Entry 5L42 (X-ray diffraction, 2.10 A resolution); this record covers chains A and D of the 4 polymer chains in the assembly.

[Chain A (and D)]
Protein: Pteridine reductase 1
Source organism: Leishmania major
Notes: EC 1.5.1.33; chain D of this document is another copy of the same molecule, construct and numbering; everything in this record applies to it too
UniProtKB: Q01782 (PTR1_LEIMA); residue numbers follow UniProt; this construct covers 1-288
Chain sequence (288 residues; row label = number of the first residue in the row):
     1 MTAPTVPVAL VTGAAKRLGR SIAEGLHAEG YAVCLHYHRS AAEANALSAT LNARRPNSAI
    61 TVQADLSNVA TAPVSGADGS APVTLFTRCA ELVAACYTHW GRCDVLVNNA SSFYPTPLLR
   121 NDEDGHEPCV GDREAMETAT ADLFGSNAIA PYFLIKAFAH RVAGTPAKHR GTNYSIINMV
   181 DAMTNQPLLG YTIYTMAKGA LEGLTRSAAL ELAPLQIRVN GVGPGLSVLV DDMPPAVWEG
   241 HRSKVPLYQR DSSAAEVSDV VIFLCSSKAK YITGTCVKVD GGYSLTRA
Disordered / not traced: 1-4, 74-80, 121-132 (chain D: 1-4, 74-80, 121-134, 231-239)
Construct notes: engineered mutation Val162 (Phe in Q01782)
Modified / non-standard residues: Cys276 (S-oxy cysteine; CSX)
Residues lining bound ligands:
  - 6J6 ((2R)-2-[3,4-bis(oxidanyl)phenyl]-6-oxidanyl-2,3-dihydrochromen-4-one): Arg17, Ser111, Phe113, Asp181, Leu188, Tyr194, Gly225, Leu226, Ser227, His241, Tyr283
  - NADPH (NDP; NADPH dihydro-nicotinamide-adenine-dinucleotide phosphate): Gly13, Lys16, Arg17, Leu18, Gly19, His36, Tyr37, His38, Arg39, Ser40, Ala64, Asp65, Leu66, Ser67, Asn109, Ala110, Ser111, Ser112, Asp142, Ser146, Asn147, Met179, Val180, Asp181, Tyr194, Lys198, Pro224, Gly225, Leu226, Ser227
Curated features (UniProtKB/Swiss-Prot):
  - active site: Tyr194 (Proton acceptor)
  - binding site (substrate): Ser175
What the authors report for this chain:
  - catalytic residues: Asp181, Tyr194, Lys198 (citing earlier work)
  - binding site for 6J6: Arg17, Ser111, Phe113, Leu188, Leu226, Leu229, His241, Tyr283, Arg287
  - conformationally variable residues (side-chain flip): His241

[Interface between chain A and chain D]
Residue-residue contacts (32):
  Met183(A) - Arg287(D)  hydrogen bond (backbone-side chain)
  Gln186(A) - Gln186(D)
  Gln186(A) - Ser284(D)
  Gln186(A) - Leu285(D)
  Gln186(A) - Thr286(D)  hydrogen bond (side chain-backbone)
  Gln186(A) - Arg287(D)  hydrogen bond (backbone-side chain)
  Pro187(A) - Leu285(D)
  Pro187(A) - Arg287(D)
  Leu188(A) - Arg287(D)
  Lys244(A) - Ala288(D)  hydrogen bond (side chain-backbone)
  Tyr283(A) - Arg287(D)
  Tyr283(A) - Ala288(D)  hydrogen bond (side chain-backbone)
  Ser284(A) - Gln186(D)
  Leu285(A) - Asn185(D)
  Leu285(A) - Gln186(D)
  Leu285(A) - Pro187(D)
  Thr286(A) - Gln186(D)  hydrogen bond (backbone-side chain)
  Thr286(A) - Thr286(D)
  Thr286(A) - Arg287(D)
  Thr286(A) - Ala288(D)  hydrogen bond (side chain-backbone)
  Arg287(A) - Met183(D)  hydrogen bond (side chain-backbone)
  Arg287(A) - Gln186(D)  hydrogen bond (side chain-backbone)
  Arg287(A) - Pro187(D)
  Arg287(A) - Leu188(D)
  Arg287(A) - Tyr283(D)
  Arg287(A) - Thr286(D)
  Arg287(A) - Arg287(D)
  Arg287(A) - Ala288(D)
  Ala288(A) - Lys244(D)
  Ala288(A) - Tyr283(D)  hydrogen bond (backbone-side chain)
  Ala288(A) - Thr286(D)  hydrogen bond (backbone-side chain)
  Ala288(A) - Arg287(D)
Interface residues without a listed pair, chain A (12 interface residues in all): Asn185

[Overview]
Chain A and chain D each contribute 12 residues to their interface, with 11 hydrogen bonds. Polar contacts
include Met183(A)-Arg287(D), Gln186(A)-Thr286(D) and Gln186(A)-Arg287(D). Bound to chain A: compound 6J6 and
NADPH. The paper reports catalytic residues Asp181(A), Tyr194(A) and Lys198(A); a binding site for 6J6 at
Arg17(A), Ser111(A) and Phe113(A) among others.
Chain A and chain D are both Pteridine reductase 1 (Leishmania major); the structure, Leishmania major
Pteridine reductase 1 (PTR1) in complex with compound 3, was determined by X-ray diffraction together with
5K6A and 5L4N from the same study.
